7UX3 - chains Y and M of the 9 polymer chains in the assembly; structure by electron microscopy, 9.60 A resolution (very low resolution: no residue pairs are listed; an interface is given only as per-side residue counts).

== Chain Y ==
Molecule: HLA class I histocompatibility antigen, A alpha chain
From: Homo sapiens
Reference sequence: P04439 (HLAA_HUMAN); numbering as in UniProt (aligned over 334-365)
Chain sequence (44 residues; numbered 328 to 371; the number before each row is that of its first residue):
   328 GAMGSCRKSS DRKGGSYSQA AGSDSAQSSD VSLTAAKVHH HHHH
Not modelled in the structure: 328-337, 356-371
Construct notes: expression tag (328-333, 366-371); engineered mutation Ser345 (Thr in P04439), Gly349 (Ser in P04439), Ser355 (Gly in P04439), Ala363 (Cys in P04439)
UniProt features mapped onto this chain:
  - modified residue: Ser343 (Phosphoserine), Tyr344 (Phosphotyrosine), Ser350 (Phosphoserine), Ser352 (Phosphoserine), Ser356 (Phosphoserine), Ser359 (Phosphoserine)

== Chain M ==
Molecule: AP-1 complex subunit mu-1
From: Mus musculus
Reference sequence: P35585 (AP1M1_MOUSE); residues 2-423 here = UniProt positions 2-423
Chain sequence (422 residues; each row starts with the number of its first residue):
     2 SASAVYVLDL KGKVLICRNY RGDVDMSEVE HFMPILMEKE EEGMLSPILA HGGVRFMWIK
    62 HNNLYLVATS KKNACVSLVF SFLYKVVQVF SEYFKELEEE SIRDNFVIIY ELLDELMDFG
   122 YPQTTDSKIL QEYITQEGHK LETGAPRPPA TVTNAVSWRS EGIKYRKNEV FLDVIEAVNL
   182 LVSANGNVLR SEIVGSIKMR VFLSGMPELR LGLNDKVLFD NTGRGKSKSV ELEDVKFHQC
   242 VRLSRFENDR TISFIPPDGE FELMSYRLNT HVKPLIWIES VIEKHSHSRI EYMVKAKSQF
   302 KRRSTANNVE IHIPVPNDAD SPKFKTTVGS VKWVPENSEI VWSVKSFPGG KEYLMRAHFG
   362 LPSVEAEDKE GKPPISVKFE IPYFTTSGIQ VRYLKIIEKS GYQALPWVRY ITQNGDYQLR
   422 TQ
Not modelled in the structure: 139-145
UniProt features mapped onto this chain:
  - modified residue: Ser2 (N-acetylserine), Thr152 (Phosphothreonine), Thr154 (Phosphothreonine), Thr223 (Phosphothreonine)

== Interface between chain Y and chain M ==
At this resolution (10 A) residue pairs are not listed: 10 residues of chain Y and 13 of chain M lie at the interface.

== Summary ==
10 residues of chain Y and 13 residues of chain M are in contact.
Chain Y is HLA class I histocompatibility antigen, A alpha chain (Homo sapiens) and chain M is AP-1 complex
subunit mu-1 (Mus musculus); the structure, Asymmetric unit of AP-1, Arf1, Nef lattice on MHC-I lipopeptide
incorporated narrow membrane tubes, was determined by electron microscopy (same publication as 8D4C, 8D4D,
8D4E, 8D4F, 8D4G, 8D9R and 5 further entries).
